PDB entry 8A4O | X-ray diffraction, 1.35 A resolution | chain D

# Chain D
Name: Effector protein Uvi2
From: Ustilago hordei
UniProt: I2G262 (I2G262_USTH4); residue numbers follow UniProt; this construct covers 22-243
Amino-acid sequence (231 residues; row label = number of the first residue in the row):
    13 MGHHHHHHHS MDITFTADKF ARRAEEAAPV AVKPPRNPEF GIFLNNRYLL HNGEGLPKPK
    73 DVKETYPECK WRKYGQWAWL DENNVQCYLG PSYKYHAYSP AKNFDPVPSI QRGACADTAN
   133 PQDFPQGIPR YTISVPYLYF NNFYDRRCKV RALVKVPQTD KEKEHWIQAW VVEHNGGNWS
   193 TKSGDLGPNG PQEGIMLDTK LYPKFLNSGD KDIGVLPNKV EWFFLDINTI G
Not modelled in the structure: 13-46, 222-223
Construct notes: initiating methionine (13); expression tag (14-21)
Modified positions: Mse13 (selenomethionine); Mse23 (selenomethionine); Mse208 (selenomethionine; parent Met)
Disulfide bonds: Cys81-Cys99, Cys127-Cys160

# In short
Chain D is Effector protein Uvi2 (Ustilago hordei); the structure, Crystal structure of the Ustilago hordei
effector protein Uvi2, was determined by X-ray diffraction.
